PDB entry 3ON0 | X-ray diffraction, 2.87 A resolution | chains C and P of the 5 polymer chains in the assembly

# Chain C
Protein: Protein traM
Source organism: Escherichia coli
UniProtKB: P33788 (TRAM8_ECOLX); residues 1-127 here = UniProt positions 1-127
Amino-acid sequence (127 residues; row label = number of the first residue in the row):
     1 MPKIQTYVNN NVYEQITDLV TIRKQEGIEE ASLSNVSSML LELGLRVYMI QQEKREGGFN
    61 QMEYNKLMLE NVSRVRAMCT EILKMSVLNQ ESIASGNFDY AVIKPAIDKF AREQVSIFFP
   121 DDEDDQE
Unresolved in the structure: 1, 120-127
From the paper describing this entry:
  - binding site for sbmA (chain P): Lys-3, Gln-5, Tyr-7, Ser-32, Leu-33, Ser-34
  - specificity-determining residues: Gln-5, Glu-81 (proposed by the authors, not directly observed)

# Chain P
Molecule: sbmA
Sequence (24 nucleotides; numbered 1 to 24; the number before each row is that of its first residue):
     1 AGATTCGAAT CTAGATTCGA ATCT

# How chain C and chain P interact
Pairs across the interface (8; chain C residue first):
  Lys-3(C) / DG14(P)  base contact
  Lys-3(C) / DA15(P)  base contact
  Ser-32(C) / DA13(P)  hydrogen bond to the phosphate
  Ser-32(C) / DG14(P)  phosphate contact
  Leu-33(C) / DG14(P)  hydrogen bond to the phosphate
  Ser-34(C) / DA13(P)  hydrogen bond to the phosphate
  Ser-34(C) / DG14(P)  hydrogen bond to the phosphate
  Asn-35(C) / DA13(P)  hydrogen bond to the phosphate
Also at the interface, not in a pair above, chain C (6 interface residues in all): Gln-5
Also at the interface, not in a pair above, chain P (4 interface residues in all): DT16

# Overview
Chain C and chain P form an interface of 6 and 4 residues respectively, with 5 hydrogen bonds. Polar contacts
include Ser-32(C)/DA13(P), Leu-33(C)/DG14(P) and Ser-34(C)/DA13(P). The paper reports a binding site for sbmA
(chain P) at Lys-3(C), Gln-5(C) and Tyr-7(C) among others; specificity determinants Gln-5(C) and Glu-81(C).
Here chain C is Protein traM (Escherichia coli) and chain P is sbmA. Entry 3ON0 (Crystal structure of the
pED208 TraM-sbmA complex) was determined by X-ray diffraction.
